2H8Q - chains A and B; structure by X-ray diffraction, 2.00 A resolution.

# Chain A (and B)
Name: Red fluorescent protein drFP583
Source organism: Discosoma sp
Notes: chain B of this document is another copy of the same molecule, construct and numbering; everything in this record applies to it too
UniProt: Q9U6Y8 (RFP_DISSP); aligned to UniProt positions 7-225 over residues 7-225
Amino-acid sequence (217 residues; numbered 7 to 225; 2 numbers in that range are skipped by the numbering (no residue carries them; nothing is unmodelled there); the number before each row is that of its first residue):
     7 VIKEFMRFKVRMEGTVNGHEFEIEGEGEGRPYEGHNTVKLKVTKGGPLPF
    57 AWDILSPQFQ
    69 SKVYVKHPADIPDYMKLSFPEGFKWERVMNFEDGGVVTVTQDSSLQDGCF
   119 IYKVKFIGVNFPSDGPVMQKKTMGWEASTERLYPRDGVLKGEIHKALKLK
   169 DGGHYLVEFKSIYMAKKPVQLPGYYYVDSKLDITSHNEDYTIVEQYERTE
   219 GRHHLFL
Sequence notes: chromophore (66, 66, 66); engineered mutation Met83 (Lys in Q9U6Y8)
Modified / non-standard residues: Gln66 ([2-(3-carbamoyl-1-imino-propyl)-4-(4-hydroxy-benzylidene)-5-oxo-4,5-dihydro-imidazol-1-yl]-acetic acid; CRQ)
Covalent attachments: covalent link Gln66-Ser69
Swiss-Prot annotation at these positions:
  - cross-link: Gln66 (2-iminomethyl-5-imidazolinone (Gln-Gly))
From the paper describing this entry:
  - conformationally variable residues (side-chain flip): Lys70

# How chain A and chain B interact
Pairs across the interface (42; chain A residue first):
  Thr21(A) - Thr108(B)
  Asn23(A) - Glu94(B)
  Gly24(A) - Lys92(B)
  Gly24(A) - Glu94(B)  hydrogen bond (backbone-side chain)
  Glu26(A) - Lys123(B)  salt bridge
  Lys92(A) - Gly24(B)
  Glu94(A) - Asn23(B)
  Glu94(A) - Gly24(B)  hydrogen bond (side chain-backbone)
  Glu94(A) - Gly126(B)
  Glu94(A) - Val127(B)
  Arg95(A) - Val127(B)
  Val96(A) - Val104(B)  hydrophobic
  Val96(A) - Val127(B)  hydrophobic
  Val104(A) - Val96(B)  hydrophobic
  Val104(A) - Thr106(B)
  Thr106(A) - Val104(B)
  Thr106(A) - Thr106(B)  hydrogen bond
  Thr106(A) - Ile125(B)  hydrogen bond (side chain-backbone)
  Val107(A) - Val127(B)
  Thr108(A) - Thr21(B)
  Lys123(A) - Glu26(B)  salt bridge
  Lys123(A) - Ile125(B)
  Phe124(A) - Ile125(B)
  Ile125(A) - Thr106(B)  hydrogen bond (backbone-side chain)
  Ile125(A) - Lys123(B)
  Ile125(A) - Phe124(B)
  Ile125(A) - Ile125(B)  hydrophobic
  Gly126(A) - Glu94(B)
  Val127(A) - Glu94(B)
  Val127(A) - Arg95(B)
  Val127(A) - Val96(B)  hydrophobic
  Val127(A) - Val107(B)
  Asn128(A) - Lys158(B)  hydrogen bond
  Asn128(A) - Ile180(B)
  Pro130(A) - Asp154(B)
  Ser131(A) - Asp154(B)  hydrogen bond
  Asp132(A) - Asp154(B)
  Asp154(A) - Pro130(B)
  Asp154(A) - Ser131(B)  hydrogen bond
  Asp154(A) - Asp132(B)
  Lys158(A) - Asn128(B)  hydrogen bond
  Ile180(A) - Asn128(B)
Other interface residues (no listed pair), chain A (27 interface residues in all): Val22, Val105, Phe129
Other interface residues (no listed pair), chain B (26 interface residues in all): Val105, Phe129

# Overview
27 residues of chain A and 26 residues of chain B are in contact, with 9 hydrogen bonds and 2 salt bridges.
Among the polar pairs are Glu26(A)-Lys123(B), Gly24(A)-Glu94(B) and Thr106(A)-Thr106(B). The paper reports
conformational variability at Lys70(A).
Chain A and chain B are both Red fluorescent protein drFP583 (Discosoma sp); the structure, Crystal Structure
of a Redshifted Mutant (K83M) of the Red Fluorescent Protein dRFP583/dsRed, was determined by X-ray
diffraction (same publication as 2H5O, 2H5P, 2H5Q and 2H5R).
